Entry 8JYY (X-ray diffraction, 2.65 A resolution); this record covers chains A and B of the 10 polymer chains in the assembly.

== Chain A (and B) ==
Molecule: Rcd-1-2
From: Neurospora crassa
Notes: chain B of this document is another copy of the same molecule, construct and numbering; everything in this record applies to it too
Chain sequence (216 residues; numbered -3 to 212; the number before each row is that of its first residue; numbers below 1 keep their minus sign (Ser-3 is residue -3)):
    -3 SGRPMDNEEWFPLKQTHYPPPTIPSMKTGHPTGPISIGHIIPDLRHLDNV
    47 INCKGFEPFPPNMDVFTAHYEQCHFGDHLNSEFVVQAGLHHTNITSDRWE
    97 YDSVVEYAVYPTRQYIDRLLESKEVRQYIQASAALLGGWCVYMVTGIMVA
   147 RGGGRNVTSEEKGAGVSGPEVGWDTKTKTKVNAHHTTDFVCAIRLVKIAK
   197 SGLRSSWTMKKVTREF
Not modelled in the structure: -3, 156-182, 212 (chain B: -3, 150-180, 211-212)

== How chain A and chain B interact ==
Contacting residue pairs (24):
  Pro38(A) - His74(B)
  Asp39(A) - His74(B)
  Leu40(A) - Arg210(B)
  Arg41(A) - Arg210(B)
  His42(A) - His74(B)  hydrogen bond
  Ile47(A) - Ser77(B)
  His74(A) - His42(B)
  Leu75(A) - Tyr124(B)  hydrophobic
  Ser77(A) - Asn45(B)  hydrogen bond
  Ser77(A) - Ile47(B)
  Phe79(A) - Gln123(B)
  Phe79(A) - Tyr124(B)  hydrophobic
  Phe79(A) - Ala127(B)  hydrophobic
  Thr88(A) - Leu131(B)
  Ile90(A) - Leu131(B)  hydrophobic
  Tyr124(A) - Leu75(B)
  Ala127(A) - Phe79(B)  hydrophobic
  Ser128(A) - Leu75(B)
  Leu131(A) - Leu75(B)  hydrophobic
  Leu131(A) - Thr88(B)
  Leu131(A) - Ile90(B)  hydrophobic
  Arg210(A) - Arg41(B)  hydrogen bond (backbone-side chain)
  Glu211(A) - Leu40(B)
  Glu211(A) - Arg41(B)
Also at the interface, not in a pair above, chain A (21 interface residues in all): Asn45, Asn76, Gln123
Also at the interface, not in a pair above, chain B (19 interface residues in all): Asp39, Asn76, Ser128

== Overview ==
21 residues of chain A and 19 residues of chain B are in contact; the contacts include 3 hydrogen bonds. Polar
contacts include His42(A)-His74(B), Ser77(A)-Asn45(B) and Arg210(A)-Arg41(B).
Chain A and chain B are both Rcd-1-2 (Neurospora crassa); the structure, Crystal structure of the
gasdermin-like protein RCD-1-2 from Neurospora crassa, was determined by X-ray diffraction (same publication
as 8JYX, 8JYV and 8JYZ).
